7ZXY - chains A and B of the 16 polymer chains in the assembly; structure by electron microscopy, 3.15 A resolution.

[Chain A]
Name: Cytochrome b6
Source organism: Synechocystis sp. PCC 6803
UniProt: Q57038 (CYB6_SYNY3); residues 1-222 here = UniProt positions 1-222
Chain sequence (222 residues; numbered 1 to 222; the number before each row is that of its first residue):
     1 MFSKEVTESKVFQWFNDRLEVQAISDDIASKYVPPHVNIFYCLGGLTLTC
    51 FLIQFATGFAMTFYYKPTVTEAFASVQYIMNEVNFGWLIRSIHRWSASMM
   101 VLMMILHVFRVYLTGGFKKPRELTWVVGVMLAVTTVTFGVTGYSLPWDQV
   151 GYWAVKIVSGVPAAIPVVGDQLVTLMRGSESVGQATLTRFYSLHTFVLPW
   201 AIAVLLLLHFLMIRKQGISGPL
Disordered / not traced: 1-2
Covalently attached groups: heme c (HEC) linked to Cys42
Ion coordination: heme Fe site 1: His93, His194; heme Fe site 2: His107, His209
Small-molecule neighbours:
  - chlorophyll a (CLA): Ile105, Val108, Phe109, Tyr112, Trp125, Ala132, Val133, Val136
  - beta,beta-caroten-4-one (ECH): Ile39, Phe40, Leu43, Leu46, Met103, Leu106
  - heme c (HEC): Lys31, Val33, Val37, Asn38, Tyr41, Gly45, Leu46, Leu48, Thr49, Phe210, Ile213, Arg214, Gly217, Ile218
  - heme (HEM), molecule 1: Tyr41, Gly44, Gly45, Thr47, Leu48, Met100, Met104, His107, Val108, Arg110, Val111, Gly116, Phe117, Arg121, Thr124, Trp125, Gly128, Val129, Leu131, Ala132, Thr135, Leu206, His209, Phe210, Ile213, Gly217, Ile218, Ser219
  - heme (HEM), molecule 2: Phe51, Gln54, Phe55, Gly58, Phe59, Met61, Thr62, Tyr65, Val76, Arg90, His93, Arg94, Ala97, Met100, Val101, Thr135, Phe138, Gly139, Gly142, Tyr143, Leu145, Pro146, Tyr191, His194, Thr195, Pro199
Curated features (UniProtKB/Swiss-Prot):
  - binding site (heme b): Tyr41, Arg90, His93, Arg94, His107, Arg110, His194, His209, Ser219
  - binding site (heme c): Cys42, Arg214, Ile218

[Chain B]
Name: Cytochrome b6-f complex subunit 4
Source organism: Synechocystis sp. PCC 6803
UniProt: P27589 (PETD_SYNY3); residue numbers follow UniProt; this construct covers 1-160
Chain sequence (160 residues; row label = number of the first residue in the row):
     1 MSIIKKPDLSDPDLRAKLAKGMGHNYYGEPAWPNDILYMFPICILGALGL
    51 IAGLAILDPAMIGEPADPFATPLEILPEWYLYPTFQILRILPNKLLGIAG
   101 MAAIPLGLMLVPFIESVNKFQNPFRRPIAMTVFLFGTAAALWLGAGATFP
   151 IDKSLTLGLF
Disordered / not traced: 1, 160
Small-molecule neighbours:
  - chlorophyll a (CLA): Tyr80, Leu81, Pro83, Thr84, Ile87, Met101, Ala102, Ile104, Pro105, Leu106, Leu108, Val111, Glu115, Val132, Phe133, Phe135, Gly136, Ala139, Ala140, Leu143
  - heme c (HEC): Asn25, Met39, Phe40, Cys43, Ile44

[Interface between chain A and chain B]
Pairs across the interface (139; chain A residue first):
  Lys4(A) with Trp32(B), hydrogen bond (backbone-side chain); Pro33(B); Leu37(B); Tyr38(B)
  Glu5(A) with Trp32(B)
  Ile28(A) with Trp32(B), hydrophobic
  Lys31(A) with Asn25(B); Tyr26(B); Pro30(B); Ala31(B), hydrogen bond (backbone-backbone)
  Tyr32(A) with Lys5(B); Asn25(B), hydrogen bond (backbone-backbone); Tyr26(B); Tyr27(B); Gly28(B); Glu29(B); Pro30(B); Ala31(B)
  Val33(A) with Tyr27(B); Gly28(B); Glu29(B), hydrogen bond (backbone-backbone); Ala31(B), hydrophobic; Asp35(B)
  Pro34(A) with His24(B); Tyr27(B)
  Pro35(A) with Ile4(B), hydrophobic; Tyr27(B)
  Cys42(A) with Cys43(B), hydrophobic
  Leu46(A) with Cys43(B), hydrophobic
  Thr49(A) with Ile44(B); Ala47(B)
  Ile53(A) with Leu48(B), hydrophobic; Ile51(B), hydrophobic
  Phe73(A) with Ile62(B), hydrophobic; Gly63(B); Glu64(B); Pro65(B)
  Gln77(A) with Ile62(B)
  Met80(A) with Ala60(B); Ile62(B), hydrophobic
  Asn81(A) with Ile62(B)
  Trp87(A) with Ile56(B), hydrophobic
  Leu88(A) with Ile56(B), hydrophobic
  Arg90(A) with Ala60(B), hydrogen bond (side chain-backbone); Met61(B), hydrogen bond (side chain-backbone)
  Ser91(A) with Ala55(B); Pro59(B); Ala60(B), hydrogen bond (side chain-backbone)
  Ile92(A) with Ile51(B); Ala55(B)
  Arg94(A) with Ala60(B); Glu78(B), salt bridge
  Trp95(A) with Leu54(B), hydrogen bond (side chain-backbone); Ala55(B); Asp58(B), hydrogen bond (side chain-backbone)
  Ser96(A) with Ile51(B)
  Ser98(A) with Trp79(B)
  Met99(A) with Leu54(B), hydrophobic
  Val101(A) with Trp79(B), hydrophobic; Tyr80(B), hydrophobic
  Leu102(A) with Trp79(B)
  Ile105(A) with Trp79(B), hydrophobic
  Phe109(A) with Phe133(B), hydrophobic; Thr137(B)
  Tyr112(A) with Val111(B), hydrophobic; Glu115(B), hydrogen bond; Arg126(B), hydrogen bond (backbone-side chain); Ala129(B), hydrogen bond (side chain-backbone); Met130(B), hydrophobic; Phe133(B), hydrophobic
  Leu113(A) with Pro123(B); Met130(B), hydrophobic; Phe133(B), hydrophobic
  Thr114(A) with Gln121(B)
  Gly115(A) with Gln121(B), hydrogen bond (backbone-side chain); Arg126(B)
  Phe117(A) with Val111(B), hydrophobic; Pro112(B); Glu115(B); Arg126(B)
  Lys118(A) with Glu115(B), hydrogen bond (side chain-backbone); Asn118(B), hydrogen bond (side chain-backbone); Phe120(B), hydrogen bond (side chain-backbone)
  Lys119(A) with Lys119(B)
  Pro120(A) with Lys20(B); Met22(B), hydrophobic
  Arg121(A) with Gly21(B), hydrogen bond (side chain-backbone); Met22(B)
  Glu122(A) with Pro112(B); Phe113(B)
  Trp125(A) with Leu108(B), hydrogen bond (side chain-backbone); Pro112(B)
  Val126(A) with Met109(B), hydrophobic
  Val129(A) with Pro105(B); Leu108(B), hydrophobic; Met109(B), hydrophobic
  Val133(A) with Pro105(B), hydrophobic
  Val136(A) with Leu81(B), hydrophobic
  Gly139(A) with Tyr80(B)
  Val140(A) with Leu81(B), hydrophobic
  Tyr143(A) with Leu76(B); Glu78(B)
  Trp147(A) with Ala66(B), hydrogen bond (backbone-backbone)
  Asp148(A) with Ile62(B); Glu64(B); Ala66(B)
  Gln149(A) with Glu64(B), hydrogen bond (backbone-backbone); Pro65(B); Ala66(B); Asp67(B), hydrogen bond (side chain-backbone); Ala70(B), hydrogen bond (side chain-backbone)
  Val150(A) with Ile75(B)
  Tyr152(A) with Ala66(B), hydrophobic; Pro68(B)
  Trp153(A) with Asp67(B), hydrogen bond (side chain-backbone); Pro68(B); Ala70(B), hydrogen bond (side chain-backbone); Thr71(B); Pro72(B); Ile75(B), hydrophobic
  Ala154(A) with Ile75(B)
  Lys156(A) with Pro68(B)
  Ile157(A) with Phe85(B), hydrophobic
  Val161(A) with Leu88(B), hydrophobic; Ile98(B)
  Ala164(A) with Lys94(B); Leu95(B); Ile98(B), hydrophobic
  Gln216(A) with Met22(B)
  Gly217(A) with Asn25(B)
  Ile218(A) with His24(B)
  Ser219(A) with His24(B)
  Gly220(A) with His24(B); Gln121(B)
  Pro221(A) with His24(B); Tyr27(B)
  Leu222(A) with Asn122(B), hydrogen bond (backbone-side chain); Pro123(B); Arg125(B)
Also at the interface, not in a pair above, chain A (75 interface residues in all): Ser3, Ser30, Cys50, Met130, Pro162, Ile165, Pro166, Arg214, Lys215
Also at the interface, not in a pair above, chain B (75 interface residues in all): Gly23, Ala52, Phe69, Pro77, Ser116

[Summary]
Chain A and chain B each contribute 75 residues to their interface; the contacts include 25 hydrogen bonds and
1 salt bridge. Among the polar pairs are Arg94(A)-Glu78(B), Lys4(A)-Trp32(B) and Arg90(A)-Ala60(B).
Chlorophyll a is bound between chain A and chain B.
Here chain A is Cytochrome b6 and chain B is Cytochrome b6-f complex subunit 4, both from Synechocystis sp.
PCC 6803. Entry 7ZXY (3.15 Angstrom cryo-EM structure of the dimeric cytochrome b6f complex from Synechocystis
sp. PCC 6803 with ...) was determined by electron microscopy, deposited together with 7R0W.
